PDB entry 6JT8 | X-ray diffraction, 1.90 A resolution | chain A

Chain A:
Protein: Phosphoribosylformylglycinamidine synthase
Source organism: Salmonella typhimurium
Notes: EC 6.3.5.3; engineered mutation(s): G450, G451 deletion mutant
UniProtKB: A0A0D6F9Y3 (A0A0D6F9Y3_SALTM); residue numbers follow UniProt; this construct covers 1-449, 452-1295
Chain sequence (1301 residues; each row starts with the number of its first residue; note: 2 numbers in that range are skipped by the numbering (no residue carries them; nothing is unmodelled there); numbers below 1 keep their minus sign (Gly-7 is residue -7)):
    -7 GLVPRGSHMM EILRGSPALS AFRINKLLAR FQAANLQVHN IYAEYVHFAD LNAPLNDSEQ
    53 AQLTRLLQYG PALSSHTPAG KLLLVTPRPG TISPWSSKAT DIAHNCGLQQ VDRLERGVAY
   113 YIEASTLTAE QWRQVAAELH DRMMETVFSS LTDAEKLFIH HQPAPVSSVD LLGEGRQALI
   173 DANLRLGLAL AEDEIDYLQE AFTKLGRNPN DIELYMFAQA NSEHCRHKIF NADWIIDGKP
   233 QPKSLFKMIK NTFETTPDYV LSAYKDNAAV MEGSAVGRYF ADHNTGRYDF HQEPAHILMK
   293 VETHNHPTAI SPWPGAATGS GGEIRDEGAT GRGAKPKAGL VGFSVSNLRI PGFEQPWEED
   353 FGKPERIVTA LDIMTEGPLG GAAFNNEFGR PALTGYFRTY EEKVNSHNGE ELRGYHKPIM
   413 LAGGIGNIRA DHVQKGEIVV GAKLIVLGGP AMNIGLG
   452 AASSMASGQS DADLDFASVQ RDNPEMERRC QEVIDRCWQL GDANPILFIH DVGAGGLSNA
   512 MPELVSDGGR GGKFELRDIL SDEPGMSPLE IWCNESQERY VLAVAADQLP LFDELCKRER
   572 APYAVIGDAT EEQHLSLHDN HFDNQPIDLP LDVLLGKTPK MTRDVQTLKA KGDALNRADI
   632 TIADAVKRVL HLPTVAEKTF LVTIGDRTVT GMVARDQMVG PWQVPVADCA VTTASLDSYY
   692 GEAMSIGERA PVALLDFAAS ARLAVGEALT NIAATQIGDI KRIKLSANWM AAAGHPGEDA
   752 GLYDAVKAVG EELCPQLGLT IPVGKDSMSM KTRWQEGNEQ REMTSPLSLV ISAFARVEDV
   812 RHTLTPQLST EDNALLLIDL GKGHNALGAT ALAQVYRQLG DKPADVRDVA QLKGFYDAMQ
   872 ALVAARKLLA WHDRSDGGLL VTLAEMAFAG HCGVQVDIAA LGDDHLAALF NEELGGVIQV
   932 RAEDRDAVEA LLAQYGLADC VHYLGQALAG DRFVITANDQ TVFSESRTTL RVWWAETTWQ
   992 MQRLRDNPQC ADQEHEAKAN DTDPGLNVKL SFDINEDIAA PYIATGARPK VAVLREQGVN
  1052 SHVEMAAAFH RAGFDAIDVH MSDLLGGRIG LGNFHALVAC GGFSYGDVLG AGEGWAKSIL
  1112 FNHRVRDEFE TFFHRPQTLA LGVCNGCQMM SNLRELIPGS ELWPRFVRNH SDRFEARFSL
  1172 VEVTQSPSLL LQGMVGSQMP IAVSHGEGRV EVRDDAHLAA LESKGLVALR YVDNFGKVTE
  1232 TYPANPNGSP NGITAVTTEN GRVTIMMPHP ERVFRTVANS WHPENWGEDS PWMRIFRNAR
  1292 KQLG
Disordered / not traced: 452-464
Construct notes: expression tag (-7 to 0)
Modified residues: Cys1135 (2-amino-4-(amino-3-oxo-propylsulfanylcarbonyl)-butyric acid; CYG)
Metal / ion sites: Mg2+ site 1: Asp679, Asn722, Asp884 (together with ADP); Mg2+ site 2: Glu718 (together with ADP)
Small-molecule neighbours: ADP (adenosine-5'-diphosphate): Val333, Gly334, Phe335, Leu385, Thr386, Gly387, Tyr388, Phe389, Thr645, Lys649, Leu652, Val653, Gln668, Pro676, Val677, Ala678, Asp679, Glu718, Asn722, Asp884, Ser886
From the paper describing this entry:
  - mutagenesis - R80A/R134A/M135A, D464A/L465A/F467A: abolished catalytic activity
  - allosteric site: Ala463 to Phe467
  - mutagenesis - R80A, R134A/M135A: decreased catalytic activity
  - mutagenesis - V333I: decreased catalytic activity (FGAM synthetase activity)

In short:
Ligands of chain A: ADP. Asp679, Asn722 and Asp884 form the Mg2+ site 1. From the paper: R80A/R134A/M135A and
D464A/L465A/F467A abolish catalytic activity; an allosteric site at Ala463; 5 substitutions were tested in
all.
Chain A is Phosphoribosylformylglycinamidine synthase (Salmonella typhimurium); the structure, Crystal
structure of 450-451_deletion mutant of FGAM Synthetase, was determined by X-ray diffraction together with
6JT7, 6JT9 and 6JTA from the same study.
